PDB entry 6FU2 | X-ray diffraction, 2.71 A resolution | chains B and D of the 4 polymer chains in the assembly

# Chain B
Name: ATP phosphoribosyltransferase regulatory subunit
From: Psychrobacter arcticus
UniProt: Q4FTX3 (HISZ_PSYA2); residue numbers follow UniProt; this construct covers 1-387
Chain sequence (388 residues; each row starts with the number of its first residue; numbering starts at 0):
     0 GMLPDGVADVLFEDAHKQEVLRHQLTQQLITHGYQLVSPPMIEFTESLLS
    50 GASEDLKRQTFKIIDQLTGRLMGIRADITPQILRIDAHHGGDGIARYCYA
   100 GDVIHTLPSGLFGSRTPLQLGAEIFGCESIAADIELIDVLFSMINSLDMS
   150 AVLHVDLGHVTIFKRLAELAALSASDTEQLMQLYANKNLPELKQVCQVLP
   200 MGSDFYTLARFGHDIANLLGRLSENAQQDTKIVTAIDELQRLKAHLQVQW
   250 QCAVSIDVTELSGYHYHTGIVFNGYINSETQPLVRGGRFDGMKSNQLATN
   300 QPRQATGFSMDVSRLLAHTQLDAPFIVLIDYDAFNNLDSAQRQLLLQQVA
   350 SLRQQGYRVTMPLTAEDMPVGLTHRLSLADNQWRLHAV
Unresolved in the structure: 0, 290-300
Sequence notes: expression tag (0)

# Chain D
Name: ATP phosphoribosyltransferase
From: Psychrobacter arcticus
Notes: EC 2.4.2.17
UniProt: Q4FQF7 (HIS1_PSYA2); numbering as in UniProt (aligned over 1-231)
Chain sequence (232 residues; row label = number of the first residue in the row; numbering starts at 0):
     0 GMTEVTNSLPTSGLLNEANDEFLGLTLALSKGRILEETMPLLRAAGVELL
    50 EDPEASRKLIFPTSNPNVRVLILRASDVPTYVEHGAADFGVAGKDVLLEH
   100 GANHVYELLDLKIAQCKLMTAGVKDAPLPNRRLRIATKYVNVARAYFASQ
   150 GQQVDVIKLYGSMELAPLVGLGDLIVDVVDTGNTLRANGLEARDHICDVS
   200 SRLIVNQVSYKRKFALLEPILDSFKNSINSTS
Unresolved in the structure: 0-20, 229-231
Sequence notes: expression tag (0)
Residues lining bound ligands:
  - ATP (adenosine-5'-triphosphate): S29, R32, I33, R73, A74, G92, D94, V95, A113, Q114, C115, K137, V177, D179, V198
  - 1-O-pyrophosphono-5-O-phosphono-ribose (PRP; 1-O-pyrophosphono-5-O-phosphono-alpha-D-ribofuranose), molecule 1: K30, R56, R73
  - 1-O-pyrophosphono-5-O-phosphono-ribose (PRP), molecule 2: R32, E163, D176, V177, V178, D179, T180, G181, N182, T183
From the paper describing this entry:
  - binding site for 1-O-pyrophosphono-5-O-phosphono-ribose: R32, R56, E163
  - binding site for ATP: R32, R73
  - catalytic residues: R56 (proposed by the authors, not directly observed)
  - mutagenesis - R56A (6-fold): decreased catalytic activity on in the presence of PaHisZ

# Interface between chain B and chain D
Contacting residue pairs (11):
  L110(B) with H83(D)
  H153(B) with R211(D)
  A184(B) with Y105(D)
  N185(B) with E106(D)
  K186(B) with Y105(D); Y209(D)
  N187(B) with E106(D), hydrogen bond (side chain-backbone); L107(D), hydrogen bond (side chain-backbone)
  P189(B) with K224(D)
  N276(B) with R211(D), hydrogen bond (backbone-side chain)
  S277(B) with R211(D), hydrogen bond
Other interface residues (no listed pair), chain B (10 interface residues in all): S254
Other interface residues (no listed pair), chain D (10 interface residues in all): V104, V207, K210

# Overview
The chain B/chain D interface involves 10 residues from each chain, with 4 hydrogen bonds. Among the polar
pairs are N187(B)-E106(D), N187(B)-L107(D) and N276(B)-R211(D). Chain D binds
1-O-pyrophosphono-5-O-phosphono-ribose and ATP. The paper reports the catalytic residue R56(D); R56A of chain
D reduces catalytic activity on in the presence of PaHisZ.
Chain B is ATP phosphoribosyltransferase regulatory subunit and chain D is ATP phosphoribosyltransferase, both
from Psychrobacter arcticus; the structure, ATP phosphoribosyltransferase (HisZG ATPPRT) from Psychrobacter
arcticus in complex with PRPP and ATP, was determined by X-ray diffraction, deposited together with 6FTT, 6FU7
and 6FUA.
